PDB entry 3M0L | X-ray diffraction, 1.85 A resolution | chains B and C of the 4 polymer chains in the assembly

[Chain B (and C)]
Protein: L-rhamnose isomerase
Organism: Pseudomonas stutzeri
Notes: EC 5.3.1.14; chain C of this document is another copy of the same molecule, construct and numbering; everything in this record applies to it too
UniProt: Q75WH8 (Q75WH8_PSEST); residues 1-430 here = UniProt positions 1-430
Chain sequence (438 residues; row label = number of the first residue in the row):
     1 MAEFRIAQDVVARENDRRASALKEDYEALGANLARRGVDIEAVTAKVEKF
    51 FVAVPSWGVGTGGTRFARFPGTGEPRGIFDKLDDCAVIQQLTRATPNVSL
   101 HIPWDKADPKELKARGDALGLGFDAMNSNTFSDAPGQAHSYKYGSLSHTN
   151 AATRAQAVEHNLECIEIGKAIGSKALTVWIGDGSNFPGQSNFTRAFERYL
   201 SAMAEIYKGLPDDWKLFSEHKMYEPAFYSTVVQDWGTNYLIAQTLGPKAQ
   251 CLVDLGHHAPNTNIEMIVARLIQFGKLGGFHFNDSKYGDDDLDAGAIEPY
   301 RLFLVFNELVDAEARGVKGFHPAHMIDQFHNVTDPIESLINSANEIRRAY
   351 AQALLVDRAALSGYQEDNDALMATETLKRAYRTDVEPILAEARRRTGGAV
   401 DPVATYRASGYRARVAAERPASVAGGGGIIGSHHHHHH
Disordered / not traced: 1-3, 425-438 (chain C: 1-2, 431-438)
Construct notes: engineered mutation Asn150 (Asp in Q75WH8), Phe329 (Ser in Q75WH8); expression tag (431-438)
Ion coordination: Mn2+ site 1: Glu219, Asp254, His281, Asp327 (together with D-psicose); Mn2+ site 2: His257, Asp289 (together with D-psicose)
Small-molecule neighbours: D-psicose (PSJ): Trp57, His101, Trp104, Phe131, Trp179, Glu219, Lys221, Asp254, His257, His281, Asp289, Asp327, Phe329

[Interface between chain B and chain C]
Pairs across the interface (53; chain B residue first):
  Glu24(B) - Arg35(C)
  Asp25(B) - Asn32(C)  hydrogen bond
  Asp25(B) - Arg35(C)  salt bridge
  Ala28(B) - Ala28(C)  hydrophobic
  Asn32(B) - Asp25(C)  hydrogen bond
  Arg35(B) - Glu24(C)
  Arg35(B) - Asp25(C)  salt bridge
  Pro260(B) - Asn261(C)
  Asn261(B) - Pro260(C)
  Asn261(B) - Lys286(C)
  Asn261(B) - Tyr287(C)  hydrogen bond (side chain-backbone)
  Thr262(B) - Lys286(C)  hydrogen bond (backbone-side chain)
  Asn263(B) - Lys286(C)
  Asn263(B) - Tyr287(C)
  Lys286(B) - Asn261(C)
  Lys286(B) - Thr262(C)  hydrogen bond (side chain-backbone)
  Lys286(B) - Asn263(C)
  Tyr287(B) - Asn261(C)
  Tyr287(B) - Asn263(C)
  Gly295(B) - Lys378(C)  hydrogen bond (backbone-side chain)
  Ala296(B) - Tyr300(C)
  Ile297(B) - Tyr300(C)
  Glu298(B) - Glu298(C)
  Pro299(B) - Tyr300(C)
  Pro299(B) - Tyr381(C)  hydrophobic
  Tyr300(B) - Ala296(C)
  Tyr300(B) - Ile297(C)
  Tyr300(B) - Pro299(C)
  Val332(B) - Ala370(C)
  Thr333(B) - Ala370(C)
  Thr333(B) - Leu371(C)
  Glu337(B) - Leu371(C)
  Ser338(B) - Leu371(C)
  Asn341(B) - Leu371(C)
  Glu345(B) - Lys378(C)  salt bridge
  Arg348(B) - Arg382(C)
  Asp369(B) - Arg407(C)  salt bridge
  Leu371(B) - Glu337(C)
  Leu371(B) - Ser338(C)
  Leu371(B) - Asn341(C)
  Leu371(B) - Val403(C)  hydrophobic
  Met372(B) - Arg407(C)
  Lys378(B) - Gly295(C)  hydrogen bond (side chain-backbone)
  Lys378(B) - Glu345(C)  salt bridge
  Tyr381(B) - Pro299(C)  hydrophobic
  Tyr381(B) - Tyr381(C)  hydrogen bond
  Arg382(B) - Arg348(C)
  Arg382(B) - Asp384(C)
  Asp384(B) - Arg382(C)
  Asp401(B) - Arg379(C)  salt bridge
  Val403(B) - Leu371(C)  hydrophobic
  Arg407(B) - Asp369(C)  salt bridge
  Arg407(B) - Met372(C)
Interface residues without a listed pair, chain B (37 interface residues in all): Ala21, Ala370, Arg379
Interface residues without a listed pair, chain C (38 interface residues in all): Ala21, Val332, Thr333, Glu375, Asp401

[Overview]
Chain B and chain C form an interface of 37 and 38 residues respectively, with 8 hydrogen bonds and 7 salt
bridges. Among the polar pairs are Asp25(B)-Arg35(C), Glu345(B)-Lys378(C) and Asp369(B)-Arg407(C). Chain B
binds D-psicose. Glu219(B), Asp254(B), His281(B) and Asp327(B) coordinate Mn2+ site 1.
Chain B and chain C are both L-rhamnose isomerase (Pseudomonas stutzeri); the structure, Crystal structure of
Pseudomonas stutzeri L-rhamnose isomerase mutant S329F in complex with D-psicose, was determined by X-ray
diffraction (same publication as 3M0H, 3M0M, 3M0V, 3M0X and 3M0Y).
